PDB entry 3OKL | X-ray diffraction, 1.80 A resolution | chains A and B

Chain A:
Protein: S25-39 Fab (IgG1k) light chain
Source organism: Mus musculus
Notes: antibody fragment or engineered binder
Sequence (219 residues; each row starts with the number of its first residue; note: 1 number in that range is skipped by the numbering (no residue carries it; nothing is unmodelled there); a row labelled like 27A-27F holds insertion residues (27A, then the next letters in order)):
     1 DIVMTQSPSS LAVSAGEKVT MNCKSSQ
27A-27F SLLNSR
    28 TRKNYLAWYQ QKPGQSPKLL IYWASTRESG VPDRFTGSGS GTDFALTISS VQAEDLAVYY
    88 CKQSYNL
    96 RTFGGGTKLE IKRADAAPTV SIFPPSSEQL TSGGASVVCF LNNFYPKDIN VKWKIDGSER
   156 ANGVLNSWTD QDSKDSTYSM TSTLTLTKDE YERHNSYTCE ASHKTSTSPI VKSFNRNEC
Disulfides: Cys23-Cys88, Cys134-Cys194

Chain B:
Protein: S25-39 Fab (IgG1k) heavy chain
Source organism: Mus musculus
Notes: antibody fragment or engineered binder
Sequence (222 residues; row label = number of the first residue in the row; a row labelled like 52A-52C holds insertion residues (52A, then the next letters in order)):
     1 EVKLVESGGG LVQPGGSLRL ACATSGFTFT DYYMSWVRQP PGKALEWLGF IR
52A-52C NKA
    53 KGYTTEYSAS VKGRFTISRD NSQSSLYLQM
82A-82C NTL
    83 RAEDSATYYC ARDHDGYY
100A-100C ERF
   101 AYWGQGTLVT VSAAATTPPS VYPLAPGSAA QTNSMVTLGC LVKGYFPEPV TVTWNSGSLS
   161 TGVHTFPAVL SSDLYTLTSS VTVPSKTWPS ETVTCNVAHP ASSTKVDKKI VPR
Disulfides: Cys22-Cys92, Cys140-Cys195
Bound ions: Zn2+ near Glu58 (its only coordinating residue here)

Chain A / chain B interface:
Residue-residue contacts - 80 pairs, chain A then chain B:
  Lys30(A) with Tyr99(B), hydrogen bond
  Tyr32(A) with Glu100A(B)
  Tyr36(A) with Arg100B(B); Phe100C(B), hydrogen bond (side chain-backbone); Trp103(B)
  Gln38(A) with Gln39(B), hydrogen bond; Tyr91(B), hydrogen bond
  Gln42(A) with Tyr91(B)
  Ser43(A) with Tyr91(B); Gly104(B), hydrogen bond (side chain-backbone); Gln105(B)
  Pro44(A) with Leu45(B), hydrophobic; Tyr91(B); Trp103(B)
  Leu46(A) with Arg100B(B); Phe100C(B)
  Tyr49(A) with Tyr100(B); Glu100A(B); Arg100B(B), hydrogen bond
  Trp50(A) with Tyr99(B); Tyr100(B), hydrophobic; Glu100A(B)
  Glu55(A) with Arg100B(B), salt bridge
  Tyr87(A) with Gln39(B), hydrogen bond; Lys43(B); Ala44(B); Leu45(B), hydrophobic
  Lys89(A) with Phe100C(B)
  Ser91(A) with Glu100A(B), hydrogen bond
  Leu94(A) with Trp47(B), hydrophobic; Glu58(B); Tyr59(B)
  Arg96(A) with Trp47(B); Phe50(B); Asp95(B), salt bridge; His96(B); Phe100C(B)
  Phe98(A) with Val37(B), hydrophobic; Leu45(B); Trp47(B); Trp103(B), hydrophobic
  Gly100(A) with Ala44(B)
  Ser116(A) with Thr137(B)
  Phe118(A) with Leu124(B); Ala125(B); Pro126(B), hydrophobic; Thr137(B)
  Ser121(A) with Tyr122(B); Pro123(B)
  Glu123(A) with Val121(B); Tyr122(B); Pro123(B); Lys208(B), salt bridge
  Gln124(A) with Tyr122(B); Lys143(B)
  Ser127(A) with Tyr122(B)
  Ser131(A) with Leu141(B); Lys143(B)
  Phe135(A) with Leu124(B), hydrophobic; Phe166(B), hydrophobic; Thr178(B); Ser179(B); Ser180(B)
  Asn137(A) with His164(B); Phe166(B); Ser180(B), hydrogen bond
  Asn138(A) with His164(B), hydrogen bond
  Leu160(A) with Val169(B), hydrophobic
  Ser162(A) with Phe166(B); Pro167(B), hydrogen bond (side chain-backbone)
  Trp163(A) with Pro167(B)
  Thr164(A) with Thr165(B); Phe166(B); Pro167(B)
  Lys169(A) with Thr161(B)
  Ser174(A) with His164(B), hydrogen bond; Phe166(B)
  Met175(A) with Phe166(B)
  Thr176(A) with Phe166(B); Thr178(B), hydrogen bond
Also at the interface, not in a pair above, chain A (42 interface residues in all): Gly99, Pro119, Val133, Asn161, Asp167, Thr180
Also at the interface, not in a pair above, chain B (46 interface residues in all): Tyr33, Ser35, Glu46, Ala101, Leu138, Gly139, Ser171

Summary:
42 residues of chain A face 46 of chain B across their interface, with 13 hydrogen bonds and 3 salt bridges.
Polar pairs include Glu55(A)-Arg100B(B), Arg96(A)-Asp95(B) and Glu123(A)-Lys208(B).
Here chain A is S25-39 Fab (IgG1k) light chain and chain B is S25-39 Fab (IgG1k) heavy chain, both from Mus
musculus. Entry 3OKL (Crystal structure of S25-39 in complex with Kdo(2.8)Kdo) was determined by X-ray
diffraction, deposited together with 3OKD, 3OKE, 3OKK, 3OKM, 3OKN and 3OKO.
